Entry 8JXE (electron microscopy, 3.20 A resolution); this record covers chains A and L of the 10 polymer chains in the assembly.

# Chain A
Protein: LDL receptor related protein 2
Organism: Rattus norvegicus
Reference sequence: A0A0G2K9W7 (A0A0G2K9W7_RAT); residues 1-4660 here = UniProt positions 1-4660
Sequence (4660 residues; each row starts with the number of its first residue):
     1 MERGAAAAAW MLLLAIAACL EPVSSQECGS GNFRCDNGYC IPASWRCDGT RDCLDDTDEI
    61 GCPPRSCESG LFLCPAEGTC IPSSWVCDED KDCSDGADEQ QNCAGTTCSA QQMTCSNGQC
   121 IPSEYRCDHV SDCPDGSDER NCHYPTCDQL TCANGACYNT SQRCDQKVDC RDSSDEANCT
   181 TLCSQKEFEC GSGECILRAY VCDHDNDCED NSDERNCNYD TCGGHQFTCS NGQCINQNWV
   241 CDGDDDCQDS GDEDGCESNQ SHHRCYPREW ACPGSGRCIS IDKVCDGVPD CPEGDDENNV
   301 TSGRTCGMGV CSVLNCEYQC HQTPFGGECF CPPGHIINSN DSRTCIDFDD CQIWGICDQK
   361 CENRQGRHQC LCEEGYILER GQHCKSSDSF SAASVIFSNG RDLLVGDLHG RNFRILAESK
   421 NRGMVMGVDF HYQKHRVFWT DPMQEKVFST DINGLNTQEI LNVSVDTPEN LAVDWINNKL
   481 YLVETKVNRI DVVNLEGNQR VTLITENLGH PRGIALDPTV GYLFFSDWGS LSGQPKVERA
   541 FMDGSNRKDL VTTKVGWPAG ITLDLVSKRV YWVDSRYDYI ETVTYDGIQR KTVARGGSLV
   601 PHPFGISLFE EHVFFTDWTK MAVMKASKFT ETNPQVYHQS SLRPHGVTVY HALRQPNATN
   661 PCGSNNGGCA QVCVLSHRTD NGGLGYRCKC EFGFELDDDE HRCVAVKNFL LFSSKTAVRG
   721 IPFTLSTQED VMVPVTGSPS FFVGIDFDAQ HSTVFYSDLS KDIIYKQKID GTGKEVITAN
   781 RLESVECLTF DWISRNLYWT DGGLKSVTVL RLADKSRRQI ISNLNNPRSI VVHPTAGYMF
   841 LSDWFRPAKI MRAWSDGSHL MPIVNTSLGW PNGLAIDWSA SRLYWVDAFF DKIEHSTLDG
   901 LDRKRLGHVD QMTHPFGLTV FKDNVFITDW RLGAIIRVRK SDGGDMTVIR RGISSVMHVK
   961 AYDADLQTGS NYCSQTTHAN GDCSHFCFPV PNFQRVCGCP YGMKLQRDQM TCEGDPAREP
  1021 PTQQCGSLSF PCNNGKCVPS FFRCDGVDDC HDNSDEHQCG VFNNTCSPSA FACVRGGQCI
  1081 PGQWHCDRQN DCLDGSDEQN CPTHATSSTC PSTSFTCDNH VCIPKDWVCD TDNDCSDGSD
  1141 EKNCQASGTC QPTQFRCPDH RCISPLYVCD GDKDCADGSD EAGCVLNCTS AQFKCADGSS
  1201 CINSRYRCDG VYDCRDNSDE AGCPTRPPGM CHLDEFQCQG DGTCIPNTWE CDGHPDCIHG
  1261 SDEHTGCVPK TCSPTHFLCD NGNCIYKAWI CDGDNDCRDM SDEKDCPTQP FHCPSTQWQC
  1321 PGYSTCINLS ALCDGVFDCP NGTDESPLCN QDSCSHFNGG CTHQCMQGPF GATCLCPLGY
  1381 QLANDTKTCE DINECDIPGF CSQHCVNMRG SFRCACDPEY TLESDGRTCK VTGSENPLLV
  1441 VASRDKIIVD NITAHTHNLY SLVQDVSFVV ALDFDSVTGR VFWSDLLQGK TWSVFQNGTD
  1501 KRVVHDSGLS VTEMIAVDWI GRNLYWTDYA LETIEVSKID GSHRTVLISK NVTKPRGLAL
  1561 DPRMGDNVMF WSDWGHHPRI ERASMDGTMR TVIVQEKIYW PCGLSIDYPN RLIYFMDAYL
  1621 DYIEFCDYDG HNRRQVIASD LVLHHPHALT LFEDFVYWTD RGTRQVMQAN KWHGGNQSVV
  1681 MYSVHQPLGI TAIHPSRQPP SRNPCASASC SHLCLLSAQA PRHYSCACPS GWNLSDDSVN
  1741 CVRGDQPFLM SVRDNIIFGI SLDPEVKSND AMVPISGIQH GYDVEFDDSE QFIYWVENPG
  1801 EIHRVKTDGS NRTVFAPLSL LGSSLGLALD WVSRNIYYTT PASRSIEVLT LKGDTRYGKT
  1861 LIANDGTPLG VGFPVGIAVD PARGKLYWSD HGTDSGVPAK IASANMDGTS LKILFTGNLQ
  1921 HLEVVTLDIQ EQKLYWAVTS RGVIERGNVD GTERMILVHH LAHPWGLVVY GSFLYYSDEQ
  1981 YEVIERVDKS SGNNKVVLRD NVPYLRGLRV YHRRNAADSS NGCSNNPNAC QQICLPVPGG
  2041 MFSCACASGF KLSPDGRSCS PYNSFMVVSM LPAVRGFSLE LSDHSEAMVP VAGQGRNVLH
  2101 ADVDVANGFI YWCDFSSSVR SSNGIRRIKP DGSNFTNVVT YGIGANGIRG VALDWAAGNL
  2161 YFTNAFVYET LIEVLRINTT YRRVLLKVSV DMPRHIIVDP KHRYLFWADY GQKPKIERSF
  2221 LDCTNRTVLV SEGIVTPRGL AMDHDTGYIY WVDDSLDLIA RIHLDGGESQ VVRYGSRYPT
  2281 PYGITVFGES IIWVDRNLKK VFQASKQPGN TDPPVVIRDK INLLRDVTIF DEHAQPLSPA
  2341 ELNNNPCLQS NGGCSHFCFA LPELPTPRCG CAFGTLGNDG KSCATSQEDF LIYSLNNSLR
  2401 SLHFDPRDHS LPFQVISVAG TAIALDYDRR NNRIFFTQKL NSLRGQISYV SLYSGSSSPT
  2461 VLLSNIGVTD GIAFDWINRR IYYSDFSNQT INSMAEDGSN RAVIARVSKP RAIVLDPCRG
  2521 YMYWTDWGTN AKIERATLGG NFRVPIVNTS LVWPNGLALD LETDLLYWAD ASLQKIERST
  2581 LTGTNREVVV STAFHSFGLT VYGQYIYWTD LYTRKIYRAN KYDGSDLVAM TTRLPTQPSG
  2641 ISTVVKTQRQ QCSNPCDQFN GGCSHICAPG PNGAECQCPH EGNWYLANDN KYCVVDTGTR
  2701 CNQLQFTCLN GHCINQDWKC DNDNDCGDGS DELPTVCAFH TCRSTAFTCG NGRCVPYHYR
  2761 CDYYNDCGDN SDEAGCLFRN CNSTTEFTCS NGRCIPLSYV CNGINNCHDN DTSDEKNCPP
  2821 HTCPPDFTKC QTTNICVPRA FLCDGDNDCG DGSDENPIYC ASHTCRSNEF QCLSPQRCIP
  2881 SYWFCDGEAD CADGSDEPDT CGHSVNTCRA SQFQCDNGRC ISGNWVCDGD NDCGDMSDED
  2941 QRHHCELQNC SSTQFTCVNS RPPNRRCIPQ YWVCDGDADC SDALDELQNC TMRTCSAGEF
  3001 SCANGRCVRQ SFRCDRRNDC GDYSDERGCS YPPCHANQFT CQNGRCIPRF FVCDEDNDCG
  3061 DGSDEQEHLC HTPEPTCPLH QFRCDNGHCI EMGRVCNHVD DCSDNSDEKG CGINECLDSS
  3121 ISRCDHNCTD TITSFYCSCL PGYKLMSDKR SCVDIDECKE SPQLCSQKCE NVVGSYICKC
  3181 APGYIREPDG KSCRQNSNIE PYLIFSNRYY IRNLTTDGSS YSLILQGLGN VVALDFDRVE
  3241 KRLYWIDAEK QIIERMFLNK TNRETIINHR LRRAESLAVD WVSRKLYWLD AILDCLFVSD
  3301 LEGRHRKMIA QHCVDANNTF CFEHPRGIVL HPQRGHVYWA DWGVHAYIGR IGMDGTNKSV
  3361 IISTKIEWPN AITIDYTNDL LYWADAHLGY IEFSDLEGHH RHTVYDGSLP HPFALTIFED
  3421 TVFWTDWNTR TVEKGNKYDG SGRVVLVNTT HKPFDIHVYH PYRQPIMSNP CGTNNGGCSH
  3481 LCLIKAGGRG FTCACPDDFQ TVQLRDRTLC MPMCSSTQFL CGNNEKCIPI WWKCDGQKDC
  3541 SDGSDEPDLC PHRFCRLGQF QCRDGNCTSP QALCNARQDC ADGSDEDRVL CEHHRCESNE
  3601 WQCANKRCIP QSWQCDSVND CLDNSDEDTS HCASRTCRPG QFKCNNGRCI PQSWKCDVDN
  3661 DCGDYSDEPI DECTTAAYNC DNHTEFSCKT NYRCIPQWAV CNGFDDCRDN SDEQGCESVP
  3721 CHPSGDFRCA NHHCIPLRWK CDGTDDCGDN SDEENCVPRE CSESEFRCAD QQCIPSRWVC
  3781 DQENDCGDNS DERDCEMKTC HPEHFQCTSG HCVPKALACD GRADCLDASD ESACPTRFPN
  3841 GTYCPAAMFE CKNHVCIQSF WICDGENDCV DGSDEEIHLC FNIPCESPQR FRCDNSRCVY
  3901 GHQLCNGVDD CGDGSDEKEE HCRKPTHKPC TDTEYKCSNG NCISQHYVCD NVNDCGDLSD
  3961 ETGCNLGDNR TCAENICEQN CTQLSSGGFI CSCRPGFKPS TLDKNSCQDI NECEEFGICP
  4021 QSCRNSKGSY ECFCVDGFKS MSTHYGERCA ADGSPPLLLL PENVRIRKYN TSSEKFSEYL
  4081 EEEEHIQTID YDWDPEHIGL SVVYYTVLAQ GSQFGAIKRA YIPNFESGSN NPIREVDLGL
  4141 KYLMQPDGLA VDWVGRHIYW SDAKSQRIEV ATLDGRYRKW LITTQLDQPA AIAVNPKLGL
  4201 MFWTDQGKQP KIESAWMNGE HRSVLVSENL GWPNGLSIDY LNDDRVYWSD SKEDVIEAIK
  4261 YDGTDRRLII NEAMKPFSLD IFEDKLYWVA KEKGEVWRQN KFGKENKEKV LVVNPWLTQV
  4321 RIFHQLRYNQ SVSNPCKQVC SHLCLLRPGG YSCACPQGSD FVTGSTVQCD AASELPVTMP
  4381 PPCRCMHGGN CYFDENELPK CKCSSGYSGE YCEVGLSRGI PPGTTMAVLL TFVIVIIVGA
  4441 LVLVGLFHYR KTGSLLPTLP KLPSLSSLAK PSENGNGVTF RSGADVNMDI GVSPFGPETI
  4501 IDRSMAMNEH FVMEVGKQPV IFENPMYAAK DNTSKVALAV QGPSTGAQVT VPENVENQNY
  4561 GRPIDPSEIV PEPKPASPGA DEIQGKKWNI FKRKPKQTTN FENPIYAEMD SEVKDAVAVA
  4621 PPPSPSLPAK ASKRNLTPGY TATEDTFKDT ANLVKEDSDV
Unresolved in the structure: 1-1307, 2777-4660
Disulfides: Cys1313-Cys1326, Cys1320-Cys1339, Cys1333-Cys1349, Cys1354-Cys1365, Cys1361-Cys1374, Cys1376-Cys1389, Cys1395-Cys1405, Cys1401-Cys1414, Cys1416-Cys1429, Cys1705-Cys1714, Cys1710-Cys1726, Cys1728-Cys1741, Cys2023-Cys2034, Cys2030-Cys2044, Cys2046-Cys2059, Cys2347-Cys2358, Cys2354-Cys2369, Cys2371-Cys2383, Cys2518-Cys2652, Cys2656-Cys2667, Cys2663-Cys2676, Cys2678-Cys2693, Cys2701-Cys2713, Cys2708-Cys2726, Cys2720-Cys2737, Cys2742-Cys2754, Cys2749-Cys2767, Cys2761-Cys2776
Covalently attached groups: N-acetylglucosamine (NAG) linked to Asn1384, Asn1451, Asn1497, Asn1551, Asn1676, Asn1733, Asn1811, Asn2134, Asn2178, Asn2225, Asn2396, Asn2488, Asn2548; 2-acetamido-2-deoxy-alpha-D-galactopyranose (A2G) linked to Thr2741
Metal / ion sites: Ca2+ site 1: Ala1331, Asp1334, Val1336, Asp1338, Asp1344, Glu1345; Ca2+ site 2: Asp1391, Ile1392, Glu1394, Met1408, Ser1411; Ca2+ site 3: Ala1618, Asp1621, His1644; Ni2+: His1921, Glu1923, His1963 (shared with 1 residue of chain J); Ca2+ site 4: Asp2254, Asp2257, Pro2279 (shared with 1 residue of chain B); Ca2+ site 5: Trp2718, Asp2721, Asp2723, Asp2725, Asp2731, Glu2732; Ca2+ site 6: Tyr2759, Asp2762, Tyr2764, Asp2766, Asp2772

# Chain L
Protein: unclear peptide
Organism: Rattus norvegicus
Sequence (5 residues; row label = number of the first residue in the row; X marks 4 residues of unknown identity (built as UNK)):
     1 XXNXX

# Chain A / chain L interface
Pairs across the interface (5):
  Arg2511(A) with Asn3(L), hydrogen bond (side chain-backbone)
  Trp2527(A) with Asn3(L)
  Trp2553(A) with Asn3(L)
  Asn2555(A) with Asn3(L), hydrogen bond
  His2595(A) with Asn3(L), hydrogen bond
Interface residues without a listed pair, chain A (10 interface residues in all): Ile2423, Ala2571, Phe2597, Leu2611, Gln2637

# Summary
10 residues of chain A and 1 residues of chain L are in contact; the contacts include 3 hydrogen bonds. Polar
pairs include Arg2511(A)-Asn3(L), Asn2555(A)-Asn3(L) and His2595(A)-Asn3(L). N-acetylglucosamine is covalently
linked to Asn1384(A), Asn1451(A), Asn1497(A), Asn1551(A), Asn1676(A) and Asn1733(A) and 7 more.
Chain A is LDL receptor related protein 2 and chain L is unclear peptide, both from Rattus norvegicus; the
structure, rat megalin RAP complex head, was determined by electron microscopy together with 8JUT, 8JUU, 8JX8,
8JX9, 8JXA, 8JXB and 5 further entries from the same study.
